PDB entry 1IWJ | X-ray diffraction, 2.00 A resolution | chain A

# Chain A
Molecule: Cytochrome P450-cam
From: Pseudomonas putida
Notes: EC 1.14.15.1
UniProtKB: P00183 (CPXA_PSEPU); residues 0-414 here = UniProt positions 0-414
Amino-acid sequence (415 residues; row label = number of the first residue in the row; numbering starts at 0):
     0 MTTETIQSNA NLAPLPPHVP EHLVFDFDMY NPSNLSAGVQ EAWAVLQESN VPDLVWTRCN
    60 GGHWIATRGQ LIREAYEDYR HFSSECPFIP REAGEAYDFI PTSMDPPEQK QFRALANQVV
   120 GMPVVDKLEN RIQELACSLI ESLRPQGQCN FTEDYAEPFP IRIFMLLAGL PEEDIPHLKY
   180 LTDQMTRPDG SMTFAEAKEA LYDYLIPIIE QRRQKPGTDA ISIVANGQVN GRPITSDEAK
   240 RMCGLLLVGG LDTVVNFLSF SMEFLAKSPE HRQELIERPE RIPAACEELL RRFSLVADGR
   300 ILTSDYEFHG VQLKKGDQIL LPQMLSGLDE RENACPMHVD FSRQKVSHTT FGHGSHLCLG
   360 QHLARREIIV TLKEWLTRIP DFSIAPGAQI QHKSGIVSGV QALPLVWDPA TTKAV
Disordered / not traced: 0-9
Sequence notes: engineered mutation K109 (Arg in P00183)
Ion coordination: heme Fe near C357 (its only coordinating residue here)
Residues lining bound ligands:
  - camphor (CAM): F87, Y96, F98, T101, T185, L244, V247, G248, T252, V295, D297, I395, V396
  - heme (HEM): Y75, P100, T101, Q108, R112, V119, F163, L244, L245, G248, G249, T252, V253, F256, L294, V295, D297, R299, Q322, T349, F350, G351, S354, H355, L356, C357, L358, G359, L362, A363

# Summary
Bound to chain A: heme and camphor.
Chain A is Cytochrome P450-cam (Pseudomonas putida); the structure, Putidaredoxin-Binding Stablilizes an
Active Conformer of Cytochrome P450cam in its Reduced State; Crystal Structure of Mutant(109K) ..., was
determined by X-ray diffraction (same publication as 1IWI and 1IWK).
